PDB entry 4XGC | X-ray diffraction, 3.50 A resolution | chains E and A of the 7 polymer chains in the assembly

# Chain E
Molecule: Origin recognition complex subunit 5
Source organism: Drosophila melanogaster
Reference sequence: Q24169 (ORC5_DROME); numbering as in UniProt (aligned over 1-460)
Chain sequence (460 residues; numbered 1 to 460; the number before each row is that of its first residue):
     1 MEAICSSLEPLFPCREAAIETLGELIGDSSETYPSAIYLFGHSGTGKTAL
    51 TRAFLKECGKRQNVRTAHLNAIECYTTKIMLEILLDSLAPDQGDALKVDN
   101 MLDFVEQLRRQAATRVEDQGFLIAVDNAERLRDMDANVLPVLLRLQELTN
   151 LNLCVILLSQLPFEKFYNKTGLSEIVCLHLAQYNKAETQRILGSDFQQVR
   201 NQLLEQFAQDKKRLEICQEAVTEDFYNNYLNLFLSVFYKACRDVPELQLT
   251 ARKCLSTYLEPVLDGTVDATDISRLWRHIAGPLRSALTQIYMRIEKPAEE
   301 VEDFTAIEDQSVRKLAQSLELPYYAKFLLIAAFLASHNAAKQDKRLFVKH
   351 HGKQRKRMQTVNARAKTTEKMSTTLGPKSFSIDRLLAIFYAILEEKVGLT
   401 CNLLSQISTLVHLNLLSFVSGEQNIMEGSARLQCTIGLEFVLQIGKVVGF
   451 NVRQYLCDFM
Unresolved in the structure: 207-210, 267-272, 296-317, 348-371, 459-460
Curated features (UniProtKB/Swiss-Prot):
  - binding site (ATP): Gly41 to Thr48

# Chain A
Molecule: Origin recognition complex subunit 1
Source organism: Drosophila melanogaster
Reference sequence: O16810 (ORC1_DROME); residue numbers follow UniProt; this construct covers 533-924
Chain sequence (393 residues; numbered 532 to 924; the number before each row is that of its first residue):
   532 MSPSMQQRTDLPAKDSSKSELQLAREQLHVSVVPKSLPCREREFENIYAF
   582 LEGKIQDQCGGCMYVSGVPGTGKTATVTGVIRTLQRMAKQNELPAFEYLE
   632 INGMRLTEPRQAYVQIYKQLTGKTVSWEQAHALLEKRFTTPAPRRVTTVL
   682 LVDELDILCNRRQDVVYNLLDWPTKSAAKLVVVTIANTMDLPERLLMGKV
   732 TSRLGLTRLTFQPYSHKQLQEIVTARLGGSETFKGEAVQLVARKVAAVSG
   782 DARRALDICRRATEIADTAAVKCVTMLHVQQALAEMIASAKVQAIRNCSR
   832 MEQIFLQAIAAEVTRTGVEETTFMGVYQQVETIAAFMGVTFPPPGRALRL
   882 CSKLGAERLIISEHSRNDLFQKILLNVSADDIHYALRVEEMVN
Unresolved in the structure: 532-568, 590-592, 617-627, 669-677, 707-710, 727-735, 760-764, 920-924
Construct notes: initiating methionine (532)
Curated features (UniProtKB/Swiss-Prot):
  - binding site (ATP): Val564, Gly598 to Ala606, Glu685, Asn718, Arg784
  - binding site (Mg(2+)): Asp684, Glu685
  - modified residue: Ser533 (Phosphoserine)
From the paper describing this entry:
  - conformationally variable residues (domain motion): Ala819 to Ala821

# Chain E / chain A interface
Residue-residue contacts (17; chain E residue first):
  Arg132(E) with Arg897(A), hydrogen bond (backbone-side chain)
  Asp133(E) with Arg897(A), salt bridge
  Glu164(E) with Gly876(A); Leu879(A); Ser896(A), hydrogen bond (backbone-side chain)
  Lys165(E) with Asp899(A), salt bridge
  Tyr167(E) with Arg880(A); Ser883(A); His895(A), hydrogen bond (backbone-side chain); Ser896(A)
  Asn168(E) with Ser883(A), hydrogen bond (backbone-side chain)
  Lys169(E) with Ala887(A); Arg889(A); Ser893(A)
  Thr170(E) with Ala887(A)
  Gly171(E) with Ala887(A)
  Glu174(E) with Arg880(A), salt bridge
Other interface residues (no listed pair), chain E (11 interface residues in all): Phe166
Other interface residues (no listed pair), chain A (13 interface residues in all): Gly886, Glu894

# In short
The interface between chain E and chain A involves 11 residues on one side and 13 on the other; the contacts
include 4 hydrogen bonds and 3 salt bridges. Polar pairs include Asp133(E)-Arg897(A), Lys165(E)-Asp899(A) and
Glu174(E)-Arg880(A). From the paper: conformational variability at Ala819(A).
Chain E is Origin recognition complex subunit 5 and chain A is Origin recognition complex subunit 1, both from
Drosophila melanogaster; the structure, Crystal structure of the eukaryotic origin recognition complex, was
determined by X-ray diffraction.
